PDB entry 7E0S | X-ray diffraction, 2.71 A resolution | chain A

# Chain A
Name: Indoleamine 2,3-dioxygenase 1
From: Homo sapiens
Notes: EC 1.13.11.52
Reference sequence: P14902 (I23O1_HUMAN); numbering as in UniProt (aligned over 12-403)
Sequence (392 residues; each row starts with the number of its first residue):
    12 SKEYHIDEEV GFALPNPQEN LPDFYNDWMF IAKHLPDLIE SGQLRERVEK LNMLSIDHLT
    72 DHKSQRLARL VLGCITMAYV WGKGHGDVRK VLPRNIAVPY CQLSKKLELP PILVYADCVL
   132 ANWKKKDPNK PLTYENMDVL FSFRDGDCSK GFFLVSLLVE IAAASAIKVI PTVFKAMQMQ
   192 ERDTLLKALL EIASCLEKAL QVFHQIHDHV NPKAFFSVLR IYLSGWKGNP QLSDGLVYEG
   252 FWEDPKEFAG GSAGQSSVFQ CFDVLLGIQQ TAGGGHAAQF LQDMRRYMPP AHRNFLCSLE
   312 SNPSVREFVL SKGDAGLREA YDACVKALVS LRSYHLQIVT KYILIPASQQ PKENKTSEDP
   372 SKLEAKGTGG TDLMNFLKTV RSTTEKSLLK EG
Disordered / not traced: 363-380, 403
Ion coordination: heme Fe: His346 (together with HU6)
Small-molecule neighbours:
  - heme (HEM): Phe163, Val166, Ser167, Val170, Phe214, Ile217, Phe226, Ser263, Ala264, Gly265, Phe270, Phe291, Leu292, Arg343, His346, Ile349, Val350, Tyr353, Ile354, Leu384, Phe387, Leu388, Val391
  - HU6 ((1R,2S)-2-[[(6-bromanyl-1H-indazol-4-yl)amino]methyl]cyclohexan-1-ol): Tyr126, Cys129, Val130, Phe163, Phe164, Ser167, Phe226, Arg231, Leu234, Gly262, Ser263, Ala264, His346, Ile354, Leu384
UniProt features mapped onto this chain:
  - binding site (heme b): His346

# Summary
Chain A binds heme and compound HU6. From UniProt: heme b-binding residue His346.
Chain A is Indoleamine 2,3-dioxygenase 1 (Homo sapiens); the structure, Crystal Structure of Human Indoleamine
2,3-dioxygenagse 1 (hIDO1) Complexed with (1R,2S)-2-(((6-Bromo-1H-indazol-4-yl)amino)methyl)cyclohexan-1-ol
(23), was determined by X-ray diffraction, deposited together with 7E0O, 7E0P, 7E0Q, 7E0T and 7E0U.
